1HB9 - chains E and L of the 12 polymer chains in the assembly; structure by electron microscopy, 25.00 A resolution (very low resolution: no residue pairs are listed; an interface is given only as per-side residue counts).

# Chain E (and L)
Protein: Bacteriophage PRD1
Organism: Bacteriophage PRD1
Notes: chain L of this document is another copy of the same molecule, construct and numbering; everything in this record applies to it too
UniProt: P22535 (COA3_BPPRD); residues 2-395 here correspond to UniProt positions 1-394 (UniProt number = residue number - 1)
Chain sequence (394 residues; row label = number of the first residue in the row):
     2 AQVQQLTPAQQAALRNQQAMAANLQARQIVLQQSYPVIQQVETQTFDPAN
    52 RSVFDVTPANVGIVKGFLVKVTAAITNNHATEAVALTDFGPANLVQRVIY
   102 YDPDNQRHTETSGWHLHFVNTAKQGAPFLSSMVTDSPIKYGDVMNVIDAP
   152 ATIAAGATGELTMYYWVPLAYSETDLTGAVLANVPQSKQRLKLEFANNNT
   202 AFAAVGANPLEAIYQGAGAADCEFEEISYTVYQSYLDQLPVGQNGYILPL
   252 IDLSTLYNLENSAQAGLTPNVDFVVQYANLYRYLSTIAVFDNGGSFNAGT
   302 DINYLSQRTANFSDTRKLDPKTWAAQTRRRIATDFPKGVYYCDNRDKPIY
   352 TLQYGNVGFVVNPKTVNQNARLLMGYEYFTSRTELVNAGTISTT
Unresolved in the structure: 2-10, 385-395 (chain L: 2-13, 385-395)

# How chain E and chain L interact
At this resolution (25 A) residue pairs are not listed: 10 residues of chain E and 9 of chain L lie at the interface.

# Summary
10 residues of chain E and 9 residues of chain L are in contact.
Chain E and chain L are both Bacteriophage PRD1 (Bacteriophage PRD1); the structure, quasi-atomic resolution
model of bacteriophage PRD1 wild type virion, obtained by combined cryo-EM and X-ray crystallography, was
determined by electron microscopy together with 1HB5 and 1HB7 from the same study.
